PDB entry 3VT9 | X-ray diffraction, 2.35 A resolution | chains A and C

== Chain A ==
Molecule: Vitamin D3 receptor
From: Rattus norvegicus
Reference sequence: P13053 (VDR_RAT); residue numbers follow UniProt; this construct covers 116-164, 212-423
Amino-acid sequence (271 residues; row label = number of the first residue in the row; note: 47 numbers in that range are skipped by the numbering (no residue carries them; nothing is unmodelled there)):
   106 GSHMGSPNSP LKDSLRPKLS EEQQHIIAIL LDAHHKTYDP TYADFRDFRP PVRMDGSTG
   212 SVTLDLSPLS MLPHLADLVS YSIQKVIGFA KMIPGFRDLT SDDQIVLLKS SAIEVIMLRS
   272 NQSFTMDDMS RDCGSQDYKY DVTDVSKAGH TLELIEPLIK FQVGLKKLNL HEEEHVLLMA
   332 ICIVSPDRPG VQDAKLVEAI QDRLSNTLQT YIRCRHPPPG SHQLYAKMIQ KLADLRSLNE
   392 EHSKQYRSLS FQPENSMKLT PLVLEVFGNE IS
Disordered / not traced: 106-122, 160-164, 212-217, 279-285, 421-423
Construct notes: expression tag (106-115); engineered mutation R282 (Trp in P13053)
Residues lining bound ligands: YI4 ((1R,2Z,3R,5E,7E,9beta,17beta)-2-(2-hydroxyethylidene)-17-[(2R)-6-hydroxy-6-methylheptan-2-yl]-9-(prop-2-en-1-yl)-9,10-secoestra-5,7-diene-1,3-diol): Y143, D144, Y147, F150, L223, L226, L229, V230, Y232, S233, I264, I267, M268, R270, S271, S274, F275, Y291, V296, A299, H301, L305, L309, Q313, H393, Y397, L400, L410, V414, F418
Curated features (UniProtKB/Swiss-Prot):
  - region: K242 to K260 (Interaction with coactivator LXXLL motif)
  - motif: P412 to N420 (9aaTAD)
  - binding site (calcitriol): Y143, S233, R270, S274, H301, H393

== Chain C ==
Molecule: Coactivator peptide drip
Amino-acid sequence (13 residues; row label = number of the first residue in the row):
   625 KNHPMLMNLL KDN
Disordered / not traced: 636-637

== How chain A and chain C interact ==
Contacting residue pairs (22):
  I238(A) - L630(C)  hydrophobic
  I238(A) - L633(C)  hydrophobic
  I238(A) - L634(C)  hydrophobic
  K242(A) - L633(C)  hydrogen bond (side chain-backbone)
  K242(A) - L634(C)
  K242(A) - K635(C)
  S252(A) - M631(C)
  Q255(A) - L634(C)
  I256(A) - H627(C)
  I256(A) - L630(C)  hydrophobic
  I256(A) - M631(C)
  I256(A) - L634(C)  hydrophobic
  L259(A) - L634(C)  hydrophobic
  K260(A) - H627(C)  hydrogen bond
  K260(A) - L630(C)
  P412(A) - M629(C)
  L413(A) - M629(C)
  E416(A) - H627(C)
  E416(A) - P628(C)
  E416(A) - M629(C)  hydrogen bond (side chain-backbone)
  E416(A) - L630(C)  hydrogen bond (side chain-backbone)
  V417(A) - L630(C)  hydrophobic
Also at the interface, not in a pair above, chain A (12 interface residues in all): F247
Also at the interface, not in a pair above, chain C (9 interface residues in all): N626

== Overview ==
12 residues of chain A and 9 residues of chain C are in contact, with 4 hydrogen bonds. Polar contacts include
K242(A)-L633(C), K260(A)-H627(C) and E416(A)-M629(C). Ligands of chain A: compound YI4. Curated annotation
(UniProt) lists 6 calcitriol-binding residues on chain A.
Here chain A is Vitamin D3 receptor (Rattus norvegicus) and chain C is Coactivator peptide drip. Entry 3VT9
(Crystal structures of rat VDR-LBD with W282R mutation) was determined by X-ray diffraction (same publication
as 3VT3, 3VT4, 3VT5, 3VT6, 3VT7 and 3VT8).
